3GV7 - chains B and T of the 3 polymer chains in the assembly; structure by X-ray diffraction, 2.20 A resolution.

Chain B:
Molecule: DNA polymerase iota
Organism: Homo sapiens
Notes: EC 2.7.7.7
Reference sequence: Q9UNA4 (POLI_HUMAN); residues 1-420 here = UniProt positions 1-420
Sequence (420 residues; row label = number of the first residue in the row):
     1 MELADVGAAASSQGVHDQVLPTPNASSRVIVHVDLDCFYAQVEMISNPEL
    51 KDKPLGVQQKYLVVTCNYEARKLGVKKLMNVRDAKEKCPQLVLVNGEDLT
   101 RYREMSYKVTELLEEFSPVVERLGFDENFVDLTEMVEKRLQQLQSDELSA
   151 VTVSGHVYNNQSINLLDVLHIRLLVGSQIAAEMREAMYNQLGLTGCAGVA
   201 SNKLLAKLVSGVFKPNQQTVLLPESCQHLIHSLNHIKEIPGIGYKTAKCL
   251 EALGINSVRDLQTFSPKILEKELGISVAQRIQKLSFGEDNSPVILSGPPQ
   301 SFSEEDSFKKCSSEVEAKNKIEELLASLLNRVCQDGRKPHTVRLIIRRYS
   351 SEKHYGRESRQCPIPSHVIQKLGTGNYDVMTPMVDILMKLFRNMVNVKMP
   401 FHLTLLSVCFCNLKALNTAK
Not modelled in the structure: 1-25, 350-355, 372-377, 415-420
Bound ions: Mg2+: Asp-34, Leu-35, Asp-126 (together with dTTP)
Small-molecule neighbours: dTTP (TTP): Asp-34, Leu-35, Asp-36, Cys-37, Phe-38, Tyr-39, Gln-59, Val-64, Thr-65, Tyr-68, Arg-71, Lys-77, Leu-78, Asp-126, Glu-127, Lys-214
Reported in the primary citation:
  - conformationally variable residues (side-chain flip): Tyr-61

Chain T:
Molecule: 9-nt DNA strand
Sequence (9 nucleotides; row label = number of the first residue in the row):
   839 ATGGGTCCT

Chain B / chain T interface:
Pairs across the interface (32):
  Gln-59(B) / DT840(T)  sugar contact
  Gln-59(B) / DG841(T)  sugar contact
  Lys-60(B) / DT840(T)  phosphate contact
  Lys-60(B) / DG841(T)  salt bridge to the phosphate
  Tyr-61(B) / DA839(T)  hydrogen bond to the phosphate
  Tyr-61(B) / DT840(T)  phosphate contact
  Leu-62(B) / DA839(T)  base contact
  Leu-62(B) / DT840(T)  sugar contact
  Val-64(B) / DT840(T)  base contact
  Leu-78(B) / DA839(T)  base contact
  Leu-78(B) / DT840(T)  base contact
  Glu-97(B) / DG841(T)  sugar contact
  Leu-99(B) / DG841(T)  phosphate contact
  Leu-99(B) / DG842(T)  phosphate contact
  Arg-103(B) / DG842(T)  salt bridge to the phosphate
  Arg-103(B) / DG843(T)  salt bridge to the phosphate
  Pro-299(B) / DT844(T)  phosphate contact
  Gln-300(B) / DT844(T)  hydrogen bond to the phosphate
  Gln-300(B) / DC845(T)  phosphate contact
  Ser-301(B) / DG843(T)  sugar contact
  Ser-301(B) / DT844(T)  hydrogen bond to the phosphate
  Phe-302(B) / DG843(T)  phosphate contact
  Ser-303(B) / DG842(T)  sugar contact
  Ser-303(B) / DG843(T)  hydrogen bond to the phosphate
  Glu-304(B) / DG842(T)  phosphate contact
  Glu-305(B) / DG841(T)  base contact
  Glu-305(B) / DG842(T)  hydrogen bond to the phosphate
  Ser-307(B) / DT840(T)  hydrogen bond to the phosphate
  Ser-307(B) / DG841(T)  hydrogen bond to the phosphate
  Arg-331(B) / DG843(T)  salt bridge to the phosphate
  Arg-347(B) / DA839(T)  phosphate contact
  Arg-347(B) / DT840(T)  salt bridge to the phosphate
Interface residues without a listed pair, chain B (23 interface residues in all): Tyr-39, Phe-125, Ser-276, Asp-306
Interface residues without a listed pair, chain T (8 interface residues in all): DT847

In short:
23 residues of chain B and 8 residues of chain T are in contact, with 7 hydrogen bonds and 5 salt bridges.
Polar contacts include Tyr-61(B)/DA839(T), Gln-300(B)/DT844(T) and Ser-301(B)/DT844(T). Chain B binds dTTP.
Asp-34(B), Leu-35(B) and Asp-126(B) form the Mg2+ site. The paper reports conformational variability at
Tyr-61(B).
Chain B is DNA polymerase iota (Homo sapiens) and chain T is a 9-nt DNA strand; the structure, Human DNA
polymerase iota in complex with T template DNA and incoming dTTP, was determined by X-ray diffraction together
with 3GV5 and 3GV8 from the same study.
